3QNW - chains A and B of the 9 polymer chains in the assembly; structure by X-ray diffraction, 2.65 A resolution.

[Chain A]
Molecule: Caspase-6
Source organism: Homo sapiens
Notes: EC 3.4.22.59
UniProt: P55212 (CASP6_HUMAN); numbering as in UniProt (aligned over 24-179)
Sequence (156 residues; numbered 24 to 179; the number before each row is that of its first residue):
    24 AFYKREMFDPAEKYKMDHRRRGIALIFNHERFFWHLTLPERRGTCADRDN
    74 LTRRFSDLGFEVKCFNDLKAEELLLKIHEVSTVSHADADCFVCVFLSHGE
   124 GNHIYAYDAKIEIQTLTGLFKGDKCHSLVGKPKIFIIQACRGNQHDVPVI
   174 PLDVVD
Unresolved in the structure: 24-30, 165-179

[Chain B]
Molecule: Caspase-6
Source organism: Homo sapiens
Notes: EC 3.4.22.59
UniProt: P55212 (CASP6_HUMAN); numbering as in UniProt (aligned over 194-293)
Sequence (100 residues; each row starts with the number of its first residue):
   194 AASVYTLPAGADFLMCYSVAEGYYSHRETVNGSWYIQDLCEMLGKYGSSL
   244 EFTELLTLVNRKVSQRRVDFCKDPSAIGKKQVPCFASMLTKKLHFFPKSN
Unresolved in the structure: 194-199, 293

[How chain A and chain B interact]
Pairs across the interface - 80 pairs, chain A then chain B:
  Glu35(A) with Lys284(B), salt bridge; Lys285(B), hydrogen bond (backbone-backbone)
  Lys36(A) with Lys284(B); Lys285(B)
  Tyr37(A) with Asp205(B), hydrogen bond; Leu282(B); Thr283(B), hydrogen bond (side chain-backbone); Lys284(B); Lys285(B), hydrogen bond (backbone-backbone)
  Met39(A) with Leu286(B), hydrophobic; His287(B); Phe288(B), hydrophobic; Lys291(B), hydrogen bond (backbone-side chain)
  Asp40(A) with Lys291(B)
  His41(A) with Lys291(B), hydrogen bond (backbone-side chain)
  Arg42(A) with Lys291(B)
  Arg43(A) with Lys291(B)
  Arg44(A) with Phe288(B); Phe289(B), hydrogen bond (side chain-backbone); Lys291(B)
  Pro62(A) with Thr222(B); Val223(B)
  Glu63(A) with Glu221(B)
  Arg65(A) with Val223(B)
  Gly66(A) with Glu221(B); Thr222(B); Val223(B); Gly225(B)
  Thr67(A) with Glu221(B)
  Ala69(A) with Val223(B); Asn224(B); Gly225(B)
  Asp70(A) with Glu221(B); Gly225(B); Ser226(B), hydrogen bond; Ile229(B)
  Asn73(A) with Cys233(B)
  Leu74(A) with Ile229(B), hydrophobic; Cys233(B), hydrophobic
  Arg77(A) with Cys233(B), hydrogen bond (side chain-backbone); Gly237(B)
  Phe78(A) with Leu236(B), hydrophobic
  Leu81(A) with Gly240(B); Ser241(B); Phe288(B)
  Phe83(A) with Phe288(B), hydrophobic
  Asp112(A) with Lys291(B), salt bridge
  Cys113(A) with Phe288(B), hydrophobic
  Leu119(A) with Ile229(B), hydrophobic
  Phe143(A) with Phe206(B)
  Lys144(A) with Pro201(B); Phe206(B)
  Gly153(A) with Asp205(B)
  Lys154(A) with Asp205(B)
  Pro155(A) with Asp205(B); Leu286(B), hydrophobic
  Lys156(A) with Ala204(B); Asp205(B), hydrogen bond (backbone-backbone); Phe206(B); Leu207(B), hydrogen bond (backbone-backbone)
  Ile157(A) with Leu207(B); Phe245(B), hydrophobic; Leu286(B), hydrophobic; Phe288(B), hydrophobic
  Phe158(A) with Phe206(B), hydrophobic; Leu207(B), hydrogen bond (backbone-backbone); Met208(B); Cys209(B), hydrogen bond (backbone-backbone)
  Ile159(A) with Cys209(B); Tyr228(B), hydrophobic; Leu232(B), hydrophobic
  Ile160(A) with Cys209(B), hydrogen bond (backbone-backbone); Tyr210(B); Ser211(B), hydrogen bond (backbone-backbone)
  Gln161(A) with Ser211(B); Ser226(B), hydrogen bond; Ile229(B)
  Ala162(A) with Ser211(B); Val212(B)
  Cys163(A) with Ser218(B), hydrogen bond
Also at the interface, not in a pair above, chain A (42 interface residues in all): Ala34, Thr140, Gly145, Asp146
Also at the interface, not in a pair above, chain B (37 interface residues in all): Gly203, Gln230

[Summary]
42 residues of chain A and 37 residues of chain B are in contact, with 17 hydrogen bonds and 2 salt bridges.
Polar pairs include Glu35(A)-Lys284(B), Asp112(A)-Lys291(B) and Tyr37(A)-Asp205(B).
Chain A is Caspase-6 and chain B is Caspase-6, both from Homo sapiens; the structure, Caspase-6 in complex
with Z-VAD-FMK inhibitor, was determined by X-ray diffraction.
